Entry 5LGR (X-ray diffraction, 2.00 A resolution); this record covers chains B and F of the 8 polymer chains in the assembly.

== Chain B ==
Molecule: Histone-arginine methyltransferase CARM1
Organism: Mus musculus
Notes: EC 2.1.1.319
UniProtKB: Q9WVG6 (CARM1_MOUSE), isoform Q9WVG6-2; residue numbers follow UniProt; this construct covers 130-487
Chain sequence (361 residues; numbered 127 to 487; the number before each row is that of its first residue):
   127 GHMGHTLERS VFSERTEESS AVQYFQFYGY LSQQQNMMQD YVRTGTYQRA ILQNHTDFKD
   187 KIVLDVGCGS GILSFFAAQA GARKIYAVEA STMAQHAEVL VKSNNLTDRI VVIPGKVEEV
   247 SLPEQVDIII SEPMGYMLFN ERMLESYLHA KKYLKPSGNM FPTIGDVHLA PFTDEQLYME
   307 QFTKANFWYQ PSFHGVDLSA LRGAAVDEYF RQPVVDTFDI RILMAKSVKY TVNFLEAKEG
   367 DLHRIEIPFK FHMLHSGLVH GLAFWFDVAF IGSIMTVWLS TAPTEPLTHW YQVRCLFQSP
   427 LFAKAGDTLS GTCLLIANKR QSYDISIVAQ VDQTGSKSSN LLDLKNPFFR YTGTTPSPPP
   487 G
Not modelled in the structure: 127-134, 478-487
Sequence notes: expression tag (127-129)
Ligand contacts:
  - L-prolinamide (LPD): Leu413, Thr414, His415, Tyr417
  - PG6 (1-(2-methoxy-ethoxy)-2-{2-[2-(2-methoxy-ethoxy]-ethoxy}-ethane): Ser136, Glu244, Glu245, Val246, Ser247, Lys278, Tyr279
  - QVR ((2R,3R,4S,5R)-2-(6-aminopurin-9-yl)-5-[(E)-prop-1-enyl]oxolane-3,4-diol): Phe138, Tyr150, Phe151, Tyr154, Gln160, Gly193, Gly195, Val214, Glu215, Ala216, Ser217, Gly241, Lys242, Val243, Glu244, Glu258, Met260, Glu267, Met269, Ser272
UniProt features mapped onto this chain:
  - region: Arg347 to Leu380 (Required for nuclear translocation)
  - binding site (S-adenosyl-L-methionine): Gln160, Arg169, Gly193, Glu215, Glu244, Ser272
  - modified residue: Ser217 (Phosphoserine)
  - cross-link: Lys228 (Glycyl lysine isopeptide (Lys-Gly) (interchain with G-Cter in ubiquitin))
  - mutagenesis: Tyr154 (Y154A/F/R: Loss of S-adenosyl-L-methionine binding. Loss of protein methyltransferase activity), Arg169 (R169A: Loss of protein methyltransferase activity), Tyr173 (Y173A: Reduces protein methyltransferase activity), Val189 to Asp191 (Abolishes histone methyltransferase activity and coactivator activity), Ser217 (S217A: Loss of S-adenosyl-L-methionine binding. Loss of protein methyltransferase activity. Localized in the nucleus; S217C/T: Loss of S-adenosyl-L-methionine binding ...), Ser229 (S229E: Abolishes dimerization), Glu267 (E267Q: Abolishes histone methyltransferase activity and reduces coactivator activity)
Reported in the primary citation:
  - catalytic residues: Glu258, Glu267 (citing earlier work)

== Chain F ==
Molecule: Polyadenylate-binding protein 1
UniProtKB: P11940 (PABP1_HUMAN); residues -7 to 4 here correspond to UniProt positions 447-458 (UniProt number = residue number + 454)
Chain sequence (12 residues; row label = number of the first residue in the row; numbers below 1 keep their minus sign (Phe-7 is residue -7)):
    -7 FQNMPGAIRP AA
Covalently attached groups: acetyl group (ACE) linked to Phe-7; compound QVR linked to Arg1; L-prolinamide (LPD) linked to Ala4
UniProt features mapped onto this chain:
  - modified residue: Arg1 (Omega-N-methylated arginine)

== Interface between chain B and chain F ==
Residue-residue contacts - 37 pairs, chain B then chain F:
  Gln149(B) - Pro-3(F)  hydrogen bond (side chain-backbone)
  Gln149(B) - Gly-2(F)
  Tyr150(B) - Ile0(F)  hydrophobic
  Phe153(B) - Gly-2(F)
  Phe153(B) - Ala-1(F)  hydrophobic
  Phe153(B) - Ile0(F)  hydrophobic
  Phe153(B) - Arg1(F)
  Tyr154(B) - Ile0(F)
  Tyr154(B) - Arg1(F)  hydrogen bond
  Gln159(B) - Arg1(F)
  Asn162(B) - Pro2(F)  hydrogen bond (side chain-backbone)
  Asn162(B) - Ala3(F)
  Asn162(B) - Ala4(F)  hydrogen bond (side chain-backbone)
  Met163(B) - Arg1(F)  hydrogen bond
  Glu258(B) - Arg1(F)  salt bridge
  Met260(B) - Arg1(F)  hydrogen bond (backbone-side chain)
  Tyr262(B) - Ile0(F)
  Asn266(B) - Ile0(F)
  Glu267(B) - Ile0(F)
  Glu267(B) - Arg1(F)  salt bridge
  Lys310(B) - Gln-6(F)  hydrogen bond
  Gln338(B) - Gln-6(F)  hydrogen bond (side chain-backbone)
  Gln338(B) - Asn-5(F)
  Val341(B) - Pro2(F)  hydrophobic
  His415(B) - Arg1(F)  hydrogen bond
  His415(B) - Pro2(F)
  His415(B) - Ala4(F)
  Tyr417(B) - Pro2(F)  hydrophobic
  Tyr417(B) - Ala3(F)  hydrogen bond (side chain-backbone)
  Tyr417(B) - Ala4(F)
  Asn472(B) - Pro-3(F)
  Pro473(B) - Gln-6(F)
  Phe474(B) - Phe-7(F)
  Phe474(B) - Gln-6(F)
  Phe475(B) - Ala-1(F)
  Tyr477(B) - Pro2(F)  hydrophobic
  Tyr477(B) - Ala3(F)  hydrogen bond (side chain-backbone)
Other interface residues (no listed pair), chain B (26 interface residues in all): Asp166, Tyr335, Trp416, Lys471
Other interface residues (no listed pair), chain F (12 interface residues in all): Met-4

== Overview ==
The interface between chain B and chain F involves 26 residues on one side and 12 on the other, with 11
hydrogen bonds and 2 salt bridges. Among the polar pairs are Glu258(B)-Arg1(F), Glu267(B)-Arg1(F) and
Gln149(B)-Pro-3(F). Ligands of chain B: compound PG6, compound QVR and L-prolinamide. From the paper:
catalytic residues Glu258(B) and Glu267(B).
Here chain B is Histone-arginine methyltransferase CARM1 (Mus musculus) and chain F is Polyadenylate-binding
protein 1. Entry 5LGR (Crystal structure of mouse CARM1 in complex with ligand P1C3u) was determined by X-ray
diffraction (same publication as 5LGP, 5LGQ and 5LGS).
